PDB entry 8B3Q | electron microscopy, 2.58 A resolution | chains EEE and DiD of the 75 polymer chains in the assembly

# Chain EEE (and DiD)
Molecule: Capsid protein G8P
Organism: Enterobacteria phage f1
Notes: chain DiD of this document is another copy of the same molecule, construct and numbering; everything in this record applies to it too
Reference sequence: P69540 (CAPSD_BPF1); residues 1-50 here correspond to UniProt positions 24-73 (UniProt number = residue number + 23)
Chain sequence (50 residues; each row starts with the number of its first residue):
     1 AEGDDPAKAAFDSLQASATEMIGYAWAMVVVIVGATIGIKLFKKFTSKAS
Disordered / not traced: 1-4
Construct notes: engineered mutation Met21 (Tyr44 in P69540)
What the authors report for this chain:
  - mutagenesis - Y21M: increased stability (citing earlier work)

# Interface between chain EEE and chain DiD
Residue-residue contacts (6; chain EEE residue first):
  Trp26(EEE) - Pro6(DiD)  hydrophobic
  Val30(EEE) - Ala10(DiD)  hydrophobic
  Phe42(EEE) - Met21(DiD)  hydrophobic
  Ala49(EEE) - Ala25(DiD)
  Ala49(EEE) - Val29(DiD)  hydrophobic
  Ser50(EEE) - Ile32(DiD)
Also at the interface, not in a pair above, chain EEE (10 interface residues in all): Gly34, Ile37, Gly38, Leu41, Phe45
Also at the interface, not in a pair above, chain DiD (11 interface residues in all): Ala7, Leu14, Ala18, Ile22, Met28

# Summary
Chain EEE and chain DiD form an interface of 10 and 11 residues respectively. From the paper: Y21M of chain
EEE increases stability.
Chain EEE and chain DiD are both Capsid protein G8P (Enterobacteria phage f1); the structure, CryoEM structure
of the central filamentous region of the f1 filamentous bacteriophage, consisting of the major ..., was
determined by electron microscopy (same publication as 8B3O and 8B3P).
